Entry 7YOV (electron microscopy, 3.25 A resolution); this record covers chains C and B of the 5 polymer chains in the assembly.

== Chain C (and B) ==
Molecule: NDV P protein
Source organism: Avian orthoavulavirus 1
Notes: chain B of this document is another copy of the same molecule, construct and numbering; everything in this record applies to it too
UniProt: A0A0S2UXI9 (A0A0S2UXI9_9MONO); residue numbers follow UniProt; this construct covers 1-399
Chain sequence (399 residues; row label = number of the first residue in the row):
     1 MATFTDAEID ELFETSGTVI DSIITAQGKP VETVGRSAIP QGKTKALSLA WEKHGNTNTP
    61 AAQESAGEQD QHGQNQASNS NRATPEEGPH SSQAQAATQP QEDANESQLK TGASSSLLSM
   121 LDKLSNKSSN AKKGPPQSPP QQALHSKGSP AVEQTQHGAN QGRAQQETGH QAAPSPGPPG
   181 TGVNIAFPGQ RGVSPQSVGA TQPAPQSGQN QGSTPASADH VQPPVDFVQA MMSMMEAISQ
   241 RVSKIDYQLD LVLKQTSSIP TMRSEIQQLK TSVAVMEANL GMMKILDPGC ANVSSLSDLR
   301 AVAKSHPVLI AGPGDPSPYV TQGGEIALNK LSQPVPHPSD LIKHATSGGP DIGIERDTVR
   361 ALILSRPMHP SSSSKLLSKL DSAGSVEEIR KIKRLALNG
Not modelled in the structure: 1-235, 307-399 (chain B: 1-233, 302-399)

== Chain C / chain B interface ==
Contacting residue pairs (29; chain C residue first):
  Gln240(C) with Gln240(B); Lys244(B)
  Lys244(C) with Tyr247(B)
  Tyr247(C) with Gln248(B)
  Leu251(C) with Leu251(B), hydrophobic; Val252(B), hydrophobic; Gln255(B)
  Val252(C) with Leu251(B), hydrophobic
  Lys254(C) with Gln255(B)
  Gln255(C) with Leu251(B), hydrogen bond (side chain-backbone); Lys254(B); Gln255(B)
  Ser258(C) with Met262(B)
  Met262(C) with Ser258(B); Thr261(B); Met262(B), hydrophobic
  Glu265(C) with Glu265(B); Leu269(B)
  Leu269(C) with Gln268(B); Leu269(B), hydrophobic
  Ser272(C) with Met276(B)
  Met276(C) with Val275(B); Met276(B), hydrophobic; Leu280(B), hydrophobic
  Asn279(C) with Leu280(B)
  Leu280(C) with Asn279(B)
  Met283(C) with Asn279(B); Met283(B), hydrophobic
  Leu286(C) with Ile285(B), hydrophobic
Interface residues without a listed pair, chain C (20 interface residues in all): Gln248, Ile266, Gln268
Interface residues without a listed pair, chain B (22 interface residues in all): Ile259, Ser272

== In short ==
20 residues of chain C face 22 of chain B across their interface, with 1 hydrogen bond. Its one
hydrogen-bonded contact is Gln255(C)-Leu251(B).
Chain C and chain B are both NDV P protein (Avian orthoavulavirus 1); the structure, Cryo-EM structure of RNA
polymerase in complex with P protein tetramer of Newcastle disease virus, was determined by electron
microscopy, deposited together with 7YOT and 7YOU.
